Entry 7KU7 (electron microscopy, 3.40 A resolution); this record covers chains G and H of the 12 polymer chains in the assembly.

[Chain G (and H)]
Protein: integrase
Source organism: Rous sarcoma virus (strain Schmidt-Ruppin A)
Notes: EC 2.7.7.-; chain H of this document is another copy of the same molecule, construct and numbering; everything in this record applies to it too
UniProtKB: P03354 (POL_RSVP); residues 1-278 here correspond to UniProt positions 1281-1558 (UniProt number = residue number + 1280)
Sequence (278 residues; numbered 1 to 278; the number before each row is that of its first residue):
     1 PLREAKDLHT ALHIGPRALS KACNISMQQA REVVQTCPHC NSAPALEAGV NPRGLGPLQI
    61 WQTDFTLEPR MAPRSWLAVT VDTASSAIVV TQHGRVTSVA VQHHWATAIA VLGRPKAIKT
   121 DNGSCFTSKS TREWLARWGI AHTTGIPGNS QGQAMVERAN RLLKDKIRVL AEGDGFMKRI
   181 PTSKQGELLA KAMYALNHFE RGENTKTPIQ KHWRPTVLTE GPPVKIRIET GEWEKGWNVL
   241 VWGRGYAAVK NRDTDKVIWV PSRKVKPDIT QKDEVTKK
Unresolved in the structure: 1-51, 213-220, 270-278
Sequence notes: conflict Lys166 (Arg1446 in P03354)
Swiss-Prot annotation at these positions:
  - DNA-binding region: Pro222 to Thr270 (Integrase-type)
  - region: Asp268 to Lys278 (Involved in homooctamerization)
  - binding site (Zn(2+)): His9, His13, Cys37, Cys40
  - binding site (Mg(2+)): Asp64, Asp121, Glu157
From the paper describing this entry:
  - mutagenesis - R263A: abolished binding to octameric CSC
  - mutagenesis - R263K: decreased binding to octameric CSC
  - mutagenesis - S262R: decreased binding to octameric CSC intasomes
  - mutagenesis - S262P: abolished expression

[Chain G / chain H interface]
Residue-residue contacts (30; chain G residue first):
  Val99(G) with Glu187(H)
  Gln102(G) with Glu187(H)
  His103(G) with Ser183(H), hydrogen bond (side chain-backbone); Gly186(H); Glu187(H), hydrogen bond (side chain-backbone)
  Ala106(G) with Ala190(H), hydrophobic
  Ile109(G) with Tyr194(H), hydrophobic; His198(H), hydrogen bond (backbone-side chain)
  Ala110(G) with Tyr194(H), hydrophobic; Asn197(H); His198(H)
  Trp134(G) with Glu187(H)
  Trp138(G) with Tyr194(H)
  Ser183(G) with His103(H), hydrogen bond (backbone-side chain)
  Glu187(G) with His103(H), salt bridge; Ala106(H)
  Ala190(G) with Ala110(H)
  Lys191(G) with Arg114(H)
  Tyr194(G) with Ala110(H); Gly113(H); Arg114(H)
  Pro222(G) with Val241(H), hydrophobic; Val257(H), hydrophobic; Trp259(H), hydrophobic
  Pro223(G) with Trp259(H), hydrogen bond (backbone-side chain)
  Val224(G) with Trp259(H), hydrophobic
  Trp242(G) with Trp242(H)
  Pro267(G) with Tyr246(H); Trp259(H), hydrophobic
  Asp268(G) with Trp259(H), hydrogen bond (backbone-side chain)
Interface residues without a listed pair, chain G (26 interface residues in all): Thr107, Gly113, Lys184, Gly186, Gly221, Val239, Ile269
Interface residues without a listed pair, chain H (21 interface residues in all): Thr107, Trp134, Lys184, Ala248

[In short]
The interface between chain G and chain H involves 26 residues on one side and 21 on the other, with 6
hydrogen bonds and 1 salt bridge. Polar contacts include Glu187(G)-His103(H), His103(G)-Ser183(H) and
Ile109(G)-His198(H). The paper reports that R263A of chain G abolishes binding to octameric CSC; R263K of
chain G reduces binding to octameric CSC; 4 substitutions were tested in all.
Chain G and chain H are both integrase (Rous sarcoma virus (strain Schmidt-Ruppin A)); the structure, Cryo-EM
structure of Rous sarcoma virus cleaved synaptic complex (CSC) with HIV-1 integrase strand transfer inhibitor
..., was determined by electron microscopy, deposited together with 7JN3 and 7KUI.
